Entry 3BBE (X-ray diffraction, 2.20 A resolution); this record covers chains A and B.

# Chain A (and B)
Protein: Ribosome biogenesis protein NEP1-like
Source organism: Methanocaldococcus jannaschii
Notes: chain B of this document is another copy of the same molecule, construct and numbering; everything in this record applies to it too
Reference sequence: Q57977 (NEP1_METJA); residue numbers follow UniProt; this construct covers 1-205
Chain sequence (205 residues; each row starts with the number of its first residue):
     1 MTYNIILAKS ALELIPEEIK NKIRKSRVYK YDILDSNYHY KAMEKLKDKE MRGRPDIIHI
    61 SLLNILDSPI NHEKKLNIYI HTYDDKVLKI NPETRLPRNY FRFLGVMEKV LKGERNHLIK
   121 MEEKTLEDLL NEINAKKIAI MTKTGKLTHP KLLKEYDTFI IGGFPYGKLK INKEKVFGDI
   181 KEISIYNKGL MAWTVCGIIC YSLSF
Unresolved in the structure: 1
Swiss-Prot annotation at these positions:
  - binding site (S-adenosyl-L-methionine): M141 to K143, G162, G167, I185 to L190
  - site: R54 (Interaction with substrate rRNA), D56 (Stabilizes Arg-54), R95 (Interaction with substrate rRNA), R98 (Interaction with substrate rRNA), R102 (Interaction with substrate rRNA)
What the authors report for this chain:
  - conformationally variable residues (loop rearrangement): P16 to V28, K168 to E174
  - catalytic residues: R54, D67 (proposed by the authors, not directly observed)

# Chain A / chain B interface
Pairs across the interface - 51 pairs, chain A then chain B:
  N37(A) with N99(B); R102(B)
  Y38(A) with N99(B)
  R54(A) with R98(B)
  D56(A) with R98(B)
  I60(A) with L63(B), hydrophobic
  L63(A) with I60(B), hydrophobic; W193(B), hydrogen bond (backbone-side chain)
  N64(A) with N64(B), hydrogen bond; W193(B)
  D67(A) with L190(B); M191(B), hydrogen bond (side chain-backbone); T194(B), hydrogen bond
  P69(A) with Y186(B); I198(B), hydrophobic
  H72(A) with Y186(B); K188(B); L190(B)
  E73(A) with Y186(B), hydrogen bond
  R98(A) with R54(B); D56(B); M191(B); W193(B)
  N99(A) with N37(B); Y38(B), hydrogen bond
  R102(A) with N37(B), hydrogen bond
  H149(A) with F205(B)
  P150(A) with F205(B), hydrophobic
  Y186(A) with P69(B); H72(B); E73(B), hydrogen bond
  K188(A) with H72(B)
  L190(A) with D67(B); H72(B)
  M191(A) with D67(B), hydrogen bond (backbone-side chain); R98(B)
  W193(A) with L63(B), hydrogen bond (side chain-backbone); N64(B); R98(B)
  T194(A) with D67(B), hydrogen bond; Y201(B)
  G197(A) with Y201(B)
  I198(A) with Y201(B), hydrophobic
  Y201(A) with T194(B); G197(B); I198(B), hydrophobic; Y201(B), hydrophobic
  F205(A) with H149(B), hydrogen bond (backbone-side chain); P150(B); I185(B); I198(B), hydrophobic
Interface residues without a listed pair, chain A (28 interface residues in all): S68, I185

# Summary
28 residues of chain A and 27 residues of chain B are in contact; the contacts include 12 hydrogen bonds.
Polar contacts include L63(A)-W193(B), N64(A)-N64(B) and D67(A)-M191(B). UniProt lists 11
S-adenosyl-L-methionine-binding residues on chain A. From the paper: catalytic residues R54(A) and D67(A);
conformational variability at P16(A) and K168(A).
Both chains are Ribosome biogenesis protein NEP1-like (Methanocaldococcus jannaschii). Entry 3BBE (M.
jannaschii Nep1) was determined by X-ray diffraction, deposited together with 3BBD.
